Entry 8ZDL (electron microscopy, 3.78 A resolution); this record covers chains S and X of the 42 polymer chains in the assembly.

== Chain S (and X) ==
Molecule: Tail Tube Protein (gp13)
Organism: Mycolicibacterium smegmatis MC2 155
Notes: chain X of this document is another copy of the same molecule, construct and numbering; everything in this record applies to it too
Chain sequence (300 residues; each row starts with the number of its first residue):
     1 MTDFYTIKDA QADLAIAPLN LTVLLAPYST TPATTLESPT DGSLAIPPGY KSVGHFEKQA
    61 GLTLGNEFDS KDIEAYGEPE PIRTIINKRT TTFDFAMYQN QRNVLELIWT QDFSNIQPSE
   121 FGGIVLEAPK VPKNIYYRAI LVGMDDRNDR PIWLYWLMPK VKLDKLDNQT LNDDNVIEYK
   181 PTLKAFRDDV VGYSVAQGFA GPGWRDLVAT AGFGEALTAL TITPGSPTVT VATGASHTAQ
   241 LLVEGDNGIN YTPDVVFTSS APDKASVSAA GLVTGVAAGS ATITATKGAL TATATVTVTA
Not modelled in the structure: 1

== Interface between chain S and chain X ==
Residue-residue contacts (92; chain S residue first):
  Phe4(S) - Leu44(X)  hydrophobic
  Phe4(S) - Met144(X)  hydrophobic
  Phe4(S) - Trp153(X)  hydrophobic
  Ile7(S) - Ser52(X)
  Lys8(S) - Asn20(X)  hydrogen bond
  Lys8(S) - Thr22(X)
  Lys8(S) - Ser52(X)  hydrogen bond (backbone-side chain)
  Lys8(S) - Gly54(X)
  Lys8(S) - His55(X)
  Asp9(S) - Gln99(X)
  Asp9(S) - Gln101(X)
  Ala10(S) - His55(X)
  Gln11(S) - Gln99(X)
  Ala12(S) - Gln99(X)
  Leu14(S) - Gln99(X)
  Leu14(S) - Asn100(X)
  Ala15(S) - Tyr98(X)
  Ala15(S) - Gln99(X)
  Ala15(S) - Val176(X)
  Ile16(S) - Val176(X)
  Ile16(S) - Ile177(X)
  Ala17(S) - Val176(X)  hydrophobic
  Pro18(S) - Asp173(X)
  Pro18(S) - Ile177(X)
  Leu19(S) - Asp173(X)
  Leu21(S) - Leu171(X)  hydrophobic
  Thr34(S) - Val125(X)
  Glu37(S) - Phe121(X)
  Ser38(S) - Phe121(X)
  Pro39(S) - Glu120(X)
  Pro39(S) - Phe121(X)
  Thr40(S) - Phe121(X)
  Asp41(S) - Phe121(X)
  Gly42(S) - Phe121(X)
  Ala60(S) - Asn172(X)  hydrogen bond (backbone-side chain)
  Gly61(S) - Asn172(X)
  Leu62(S) - Thr170(X)
  Leu62(S) - Leu171(X)
  Thr63(S) - Gln169(X)
  Thr63(S) - Thr170(X)
  Leu64(S) - Asn168(X)
  Leu64(S) - Gln169(X)  hydrogen bond (backbone-backbone)
  Gly65(S) - Asn168(X)
  Asn66(S) - Leu166(X)
  Glu67(S) - Asn168(X)
  Phe68(S) - Leu166(X)  hydrophobic
  Pro79(S) - Asn87(X)
  Pro79(S) - Lys88(X)
  Glu80(S) - Thr90(X)
  Thr84(S) - Asn134(X)  hydrogen bond (backbone-side chain)
  Thr84(S) - Phe186(X)
  Ile85(S) - Asn134(X)
  Ile86(S) - Pro132(X)  hydrophobic
  Ile86(S) - Asn134(X)
  Arg89(S) - Pro129(X)  hydrogen bond (side chain-backbone)
  Arg89(S) - Lys130(X)  hydrogen bond (side chain-backbone)
  Arg89(S) - Val131(X)
  Arg89(S) - Pro132(X)
  Tyr155(S) - Ile124(X)
  Trp156(S) - Leu171(X)  hydrophobic
  Trp156(S) - Tyr179(X)
  Arg187(S) - Pro129(X)  hydrogen bond (side chain-backbone)
  Arg187(S) - Lys130(X)  hydrogen bond (side chain-backbone)
  Gly192(S) - Lys130(X)  hydrogen bond (backbone-side chain)
  Tyr193(S) - Glu127(X)
  Val195(S) - Trp109(X)  hydrophobic
  Val195(S) - Ala128(X)
  Ala196(S) - Leu126(X)
  Gln197(S) - Trp109(X)
  Gln197(S) - Val125(X)
  Gln197(S) - Leu126(X)  hydrogen bond (backbone-backbone)
  Gly198(S) - Ile124(X)
  Phe199(S) - Gly122(X)
  Phe199(S) - Gly123(X)
  Phe199(S) - Ile124(X)  hydrogen bond (backbone-backbone)
  Phe199(S) - Leu126(X)  hydrophobic
  Trp204(S) - Gly122(X)
  Trp204(S) - Ile124(X)
  Arg205(S) - Phe121(X)
  Ala211(S) - Asn100(X)
  Ala211(S) - Gln101(X)
  Ala211(S) - Arg102(X)  hydrogen bond (backbone-backbone)
  Gly212(S) - Arg102(X)
  Phe213(S) - Arg102(X)
  Phe213(S) - Ile124(X)  hydrophobic
  Phe213(S) - Leu126(X)  hydrophobic
  Asn247(S) - Gln117(X)  hydrogen bond (backbone-side chain)
  Ile249(S) - Ser119(X)
  Ile249(S) - Glu120(X)
  Ile249(S) - Gly122(X)
  Asn250(S) - Glu120(X)  hydrogen bond (backbone-backbone)
  Asn250(S) - Phe121(X)
Other interface residues (no listed pair), chain S (63 interface residues in all): Phe56, Gln59, Pro81, Arg83, Asp188, Gly201, Val208, Gly214, Gly248
Other interface residues (no listed pair), chain X (53 interface residues in all): Arg89, Pro118, Tyr136, Lys162, Leu163, Asp164, Lys165, Asp174, Arg187

== Overview ==
63 residues of chain S and 53 residues of chain X are in contact; the contacts include 15 hydrogen bonds.
Among the polar pairs are Lys8(S)-Asn20(X), Lys8(S)-Ser52(X) and Ala60(S)-Asn172(X).
Chain S and chain X are both Tail Tube Protein (gp13) (Mycolicibacterium smegmatis MC2 155); the structure,
Cryo-EM structure of Mycobacteriophage Douge genome-free connector (gp5, gp9, gp10, gp12 and gp13), was
determined by electron microscopy (same publication as 8ZDJ, 8ZDK, 8ZDO and 8ZDQ).
